Entry 1UKQ (X-ray diffraction, 2.00 A resolution); this record covers chain A.

== Chain A ==
Name: Cyclomaltodextrin glucanotransferase
Source organism: Bacillus sp
Notes: EC 2.4.1.19
UniProtKB: P05618 (CDGT_BACS0); residues 1-686 here correspond to UniProt positions 28-713 (UniProt number = residue number + 27)
Sequence (686 residues; each row starts with the number of its first residue):
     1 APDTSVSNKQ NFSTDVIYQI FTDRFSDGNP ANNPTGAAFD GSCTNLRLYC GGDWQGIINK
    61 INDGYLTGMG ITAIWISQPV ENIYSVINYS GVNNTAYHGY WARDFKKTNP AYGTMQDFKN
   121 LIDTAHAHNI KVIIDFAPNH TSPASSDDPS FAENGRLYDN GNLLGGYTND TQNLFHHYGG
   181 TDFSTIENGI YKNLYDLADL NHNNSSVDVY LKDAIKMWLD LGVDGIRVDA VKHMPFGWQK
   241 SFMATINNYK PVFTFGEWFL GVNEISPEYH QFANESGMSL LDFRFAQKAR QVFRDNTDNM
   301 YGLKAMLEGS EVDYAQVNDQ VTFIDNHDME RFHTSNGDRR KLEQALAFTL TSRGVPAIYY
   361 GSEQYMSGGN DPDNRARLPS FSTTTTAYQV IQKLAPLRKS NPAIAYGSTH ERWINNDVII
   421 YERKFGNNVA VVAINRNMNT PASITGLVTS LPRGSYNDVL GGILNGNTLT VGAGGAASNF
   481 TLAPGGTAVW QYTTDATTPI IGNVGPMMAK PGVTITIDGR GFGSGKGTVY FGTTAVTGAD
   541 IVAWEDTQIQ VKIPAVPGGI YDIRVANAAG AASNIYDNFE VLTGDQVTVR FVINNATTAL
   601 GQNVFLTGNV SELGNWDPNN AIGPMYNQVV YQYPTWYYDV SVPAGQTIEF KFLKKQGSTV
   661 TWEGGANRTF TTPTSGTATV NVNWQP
Swiss-Prot annotation at these positions:
  - active site: Asp-229 (Nucleophile), Glu-257 (Proton donor)
  - binding site (Ca(2+)): Asp-27, Asn-29, Asn-32, Asn-33, Gly-51, Asp-53, Asn-139, Ile-190, Asp-199, His-233
  - binding site (substrate): Tyr-100, Trp-101, His-140, Asn-193 to Asp-196, Arg-227, Lys-232, His-233, His-327, Asp-371, Arg-375
  - site: Asp-328 (Transition state stabilizer)
Disulfides: Cys-43/Cys-50

== Overview ==
UniProt lists active-site residues Asp-229 and Glu-257, 10 Ca2+-binding residues and 13 substrate-binding
residues.
Chain A is Cyclomaltodextrin glucanotransferase (Bacillus sp); the structure, Crystal structure of
cyclodextrin glucanotransferase complexed with a pseudo-maltotetraose derived from acarbose, was determined by
X-ray diffraction (same publication as 1UKS and 1UKT).
